Entry 9BE6 (electron microscopy, 3.00 A resolution); this record covers chains E and J of the 10 polymer chains in the assembly.

== Chain E ==
Name: Histone H3.2
Organism: Homo sapiens
Reference sequence: Q71DI3 (H32_HUMAN); residues 39-135 here correspond to UniProt positions 40-136 (UniProt number = residue number + 1)
Sequence (97 residues; numbered 39 to 135; the number before each row is that of its first residue):
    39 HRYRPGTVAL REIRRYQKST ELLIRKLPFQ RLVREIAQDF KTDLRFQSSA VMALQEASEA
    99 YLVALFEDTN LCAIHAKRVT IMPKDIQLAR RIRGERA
Construct notes: conflict Ala102 (Gly103 in Q71DI3)
UniProt features mapped onto this chain:
  - modified residue: Tyr41 (Phosphotyrosine), Lys56 (N6,N6,N6-trimethyllysine), Ser57 (Phosphoserine), Lys64 (N6-(2-hydroxyisobutyryl)lysine), Lys79 (N6,N6,N6-trimethyllysine), Thr80 (Phosphothreonine), Ser86 (Phosphoserine), Thr107 (Phosphothreonine), Lys115 (N6-acetyllysine), Lys122 (N6-(2-hydroxyisobutyryl)lysine)
  - lipidation: Cys110 (S-palmitoyl cysteine)

== Chain J ==
Molecule: 145-nt DNA strand
Sequence (145 nucleotides; numbered -72 to 72; the number before each row is that of its first residue; numbers below 1 keep their minus sign (DA-72 is residue -72)):
   -72 ATCGATGTAT ATATCTGACA CGTGCCTGGA GACTAGGGAG TAATCCCCTT GGCGGTTAAA
   -12 ACGCGGGGGA CAGCGCGTAC GTGCGTTTAA GCGGTGCTAG AGCTGTCTAC GACCAATTGA
    48 GCGGCCTCGG CACCGGGATT CTGAT
Disordered / not traced: 55-72

== How chain E and chain J interact ==
Pairs across the interface - 11 pairs, chain E then chain J:
  Pro43(E) with DG-5(J), sugar contact
  Arg63(E) with DA-14(J), sugar contact
  Arg72(E) with DT-23(J), salt bridge to the phosphate
  Arg83(E) with DT-24(J), sugar contact; DT-23(J), phosphate contact
  Phe84(E) with DT-24(J), phosphate contact; DT-23(J), hydrogen bond to the phosphate
  Gln85(E) with DT-24(J), phosphate contact
  Arg116(E) with DA-3(J), phosphate contact
  Val117(E) with DA-3(J), hydrogen bond to the phosphate
  Thr118(E) with DA-3(J), hydrogen bond to the phosphate
Interface residues without a listed pair, chain E (13 interface residues in all): Arg40, Arg42, Ser86, Met120
Interface residues without a listed pair, chain J (9 interface residues in all): DA-13, DG-8, DG-4, DC-2

== In short ==
13 residues of chain E face 9 of chain J across their interface; the contacts include 3 hydrogen bonds and 1
salt bridge. Polar contacts include Phe84(E)-DT-23(J), Val117(E)-DA-3(J) and Thr118(E)-DA-3(J).
Chain E is Histone H3.2 (Homo sapiens) and chain J is a 145-nt DNA strand; the structure, Cryo-EM structure of
Human Nucleosome collected by Leginon on Krios at 3.0 Angstrom resolution, was determined by electron
microscopy.
